PDB entry 1EX5 | X-ray diffraction, 2.20 A resolution | chains A and B of the 4 polymer chains in the assembly

# Chain A (and B)
Protein: Fructose 1,6-bisphosphate aldolase
From: Oryctolagus cuniculus
Notes: EC 4.1.2.13; chain B of this document is another copy of the same molecule, construct and numbering; everything in this record applies to it too
UniProt: P00883 (ALDOA_RABIT); residue numbers follow UniProt; this construct covers 1-363
Chain sequence (363 residues; row label = number of the first residue in the row):
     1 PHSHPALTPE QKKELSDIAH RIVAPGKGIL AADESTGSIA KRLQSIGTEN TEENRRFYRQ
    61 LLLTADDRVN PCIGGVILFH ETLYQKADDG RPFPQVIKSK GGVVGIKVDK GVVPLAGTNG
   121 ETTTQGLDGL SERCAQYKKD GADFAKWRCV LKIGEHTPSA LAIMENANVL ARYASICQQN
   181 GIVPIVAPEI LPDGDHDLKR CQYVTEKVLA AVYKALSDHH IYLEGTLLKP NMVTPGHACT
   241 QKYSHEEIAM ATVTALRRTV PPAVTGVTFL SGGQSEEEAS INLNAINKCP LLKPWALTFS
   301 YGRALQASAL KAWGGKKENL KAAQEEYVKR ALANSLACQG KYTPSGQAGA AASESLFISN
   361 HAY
Differences from the reference sequence: engineered mutation A187 (Glu in P00883)
What the authors report for this chain:
  - mutagenesis - E187A, E189Q: decreased catalytic activity
  - mutagenesis - E189A: unchanged catalytic activity
  - catalytic residues: E189
  - contacts within the chain: K146-K229 (hydrogen bond), K229-L270
  - conformationally variable residues (loop rearrangement, order/disorder transition, side-chain flip): K146, K229, L270 to G273, P344 to Y363
  - catalytic residues: K229 (citing earlier work)

# How chain A and chain B interact
Contacting residue pairs - 45 pairs, chain A then chain B:
  H2(A) - H156(B)
  H4(A) - G117(B)
  H4(A) - N119(B)  hydrogen bond
  H4(A) - H156(B)
  A6(A) - A116(B)  hydrophobic
  A6(A) - G117(B)
  P114(A) - R172(B)  hydrogen bond (backbone-side chain)
  L115(A) - R172(B)
  A116(A) - S175(B)
  A116(A) - H219(B)
  A116(A) - H220(B)  hydrogen bond (backbone-side chain)
  G117(A) - A6(B)
  G117(A) - H220(B)
  N119(A) - H4(B)  hydrogen bond
  T123(A) - R172(B)
  Q125(A) - L127(B)
  Q125(A) - D128(B)
  Q125(A) - G129(B)  hydrogen bond (side chain-backbone)
  G126(A) - D128(B)  hydrogen bond (backbone-side chain)
  L127(A) - D128(B)  hydrogen bond (backbone-side chain)
  D128(A) - Q125(B)
  D128(A) - G126(B)  hydrogen bond (side chain-backbone)
  D128(A) - L127(B)
  D128(A) - D128(B)  hydrogen bond (backbone-side chain)
  G129(A) - Q125(B)  hydrogen bond (backbone-side chain)
  H156(A) - H2(B)  hydrogen bond
  L161(A) - D218(B)
  L161(A) - H219(B)
  L161(A) - H220(B)
  M164(A) - N168(B)
  E165(A) - N168(B)  hydrogen bond
  E165(A) - R172(B)
  E165(A) - H219(B)  salt bridge
  N168(A) - M164(B)
  N168(A) - E165(B)  hydrogen bond
  N168(A) - N168(B)
  R172(A) - V113(B)
  R172(A) - L115(B)
  R172(A) - T123(B)
  R172(A) - E165(B)  salt bridge
  Q179(A) - A116(B)
  D218(A) - L161(B)
  H219(A) - L161(B)
  H219(A) - M164(B)
  H220(A) - G117(B)
Interface residues without a listed pair, chain A (26 interface residues in all): V113, T118
Interface residues without a listed pair, chain B (27 interface residues in all): K110, P114, T118

# In short
26 residues of chain A and 27 residues of chain B are in contact, with 13 hydrogen bonds and 2 salt bridges.
Among the polar pairs are E165(A)-H219(B), R172(A)-E165(B) and H4(A)-N119(B). The paper reports catalytic
residues E189(A) and K229(A); E187A and E189Q of chain A reduce catalytic activity.
Both chains are Fructose 1,6-bisphosphate aldolase (Oryctolagus cuniculus). Entry 1EX5 (Fructose
1,6-bisphosphate aldolase from rabbit muscle) was determined by X-ray diffraction, deposited together with
1EWD, 1EWE and 3B8D.
